PDB entry 4D2B | X-ray diffraction, 2.35 A resolution | chain A

# Chain A
Name: Di-or tripeptide\:h+ symporter
From: Streptococcus thermophilus
UniProtKB: Q5M4H8 (Q5M4H8_STRT2); residue numbers follow UniProt; this construct covers 1-483
Chain sequence (491 residues; row label = number of the first residue in the row):
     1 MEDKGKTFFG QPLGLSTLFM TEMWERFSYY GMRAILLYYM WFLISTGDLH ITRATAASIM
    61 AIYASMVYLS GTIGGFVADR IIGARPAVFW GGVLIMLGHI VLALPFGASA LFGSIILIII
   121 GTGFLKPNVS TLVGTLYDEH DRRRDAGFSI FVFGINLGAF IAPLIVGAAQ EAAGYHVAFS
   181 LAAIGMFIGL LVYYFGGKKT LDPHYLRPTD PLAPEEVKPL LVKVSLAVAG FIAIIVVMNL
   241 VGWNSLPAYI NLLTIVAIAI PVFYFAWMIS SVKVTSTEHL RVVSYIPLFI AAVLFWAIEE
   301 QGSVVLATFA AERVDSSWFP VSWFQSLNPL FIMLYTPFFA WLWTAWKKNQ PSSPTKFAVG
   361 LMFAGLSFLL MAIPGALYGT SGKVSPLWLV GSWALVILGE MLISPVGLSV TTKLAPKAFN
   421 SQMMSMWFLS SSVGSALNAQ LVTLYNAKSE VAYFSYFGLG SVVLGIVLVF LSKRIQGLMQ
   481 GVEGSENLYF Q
Not modelled in the structure: 1-5, 271-279, 346-348, 413-422, 473-491
Differences from the reference sequence: expression tag (484-491)
Residues lining bound ligands:
  - 7.8 monoacylglycerol (78M; (2S)-2,3-dihydroxypropyl(7Z)-pentadec-7-enoate), molecule 1: Met-96, Ile-100, Ala-103, Ala-173, His-176, Val-177, Ser-180, Ala-183, Ile-184, Phe-187
  - 7.8 monoacylglycerol (78M), molecule 2: Ile-234, Met-238, Trp-243, Ser-245, Ala-248, Asn-251, Leu-252, Ile-255, Ala-259, Ile-260, Phe-263
  - 7.8 monoacylglycerol (78M), molecule 3: Tyr-335, Leu-370, Tyr-378, Val-384, Ser-385, Leu-387, Trp-388, Gly-391, Ala-394, Leu-395
  - 7.8 monoacylglycerol (2R) (78N; (2R)-2,3-dihydroxypropyl(7Z)-pentadec-7-enoate), molecule 1: Val-77, Ile-81, Ile-82, Phe-124, Leu-212, Ala-213, Pro-214, Val-217, Leu-220, Leu-221, Val-224
  - 7.8 monoacylglycerol (2R) (78N), molecule 2: Arg-85, Pro-86, Phe-89, Trp-90, Tyr-193, Tyr-194, Gly-197, Lys-198, Leu-201, Leu-206
  - 7.8 monoacylglycerol (2R) (78N), molecule 3: Leu-366, Leu-369, Leu-370, Ala-372, Ile-373, Ala-376, Leu-395, Val-451, Ser-455
  - 7.8 monoacylglycerol (2R) (78N), molecule 4: Leu-370, Ile-373, Leu-377, Tyr-378, Trp-388
  - 7.8 monoacylglycerol (2R) (78N), molecule 5: Ile-373, Ala-376, Leu-377
Reported in the primary citation:
  - mutagenesis - N156A (Kd 86 uM): decreased binding to di-Ala
  - mutagenesis - N156A: unchanged binding to tri-Ala
  - mutagenesis - W427F (Kd 98 uM): increased binding to tri-Ala
  - specificity-determining residues: Tyr-68 (citing earlier work)

# In short
Chain A binds 5 copies of 7.8 monoacylglycerol (2R) and 3 copies of 7.8 monoacylglycerol. The paper reports
that N156A reduces binding to di-Ala; the specificity determinant Tyr-68.
Chain A is Di-or tripeptide\:h+ symporter (Streptococcus thermophilus); the structure, Structure of a ligand
free POT family peptide transporter, was determined by X-ray diffraction together with 4D2C from the same
study.
